Entry 9ERJ (electron microscopy, 2.90 A resolution); this record covers chains B and G of the 6 polymer chains in the assembly.

== Chain B ==
Protein: Na(+)-translocating ferredoxin:NAD(+) oxidoreductase complex subunit B
Organism: Acetobacterium woodii DSM 1030
Notes: EC 7.2.1.2
UniProtKB: H6LC27 (RNFB_ACEWD); residues 1-333 here = UniProt positions 1-333
Chain sequence (333 residues; row label = number of the first residue in the row):
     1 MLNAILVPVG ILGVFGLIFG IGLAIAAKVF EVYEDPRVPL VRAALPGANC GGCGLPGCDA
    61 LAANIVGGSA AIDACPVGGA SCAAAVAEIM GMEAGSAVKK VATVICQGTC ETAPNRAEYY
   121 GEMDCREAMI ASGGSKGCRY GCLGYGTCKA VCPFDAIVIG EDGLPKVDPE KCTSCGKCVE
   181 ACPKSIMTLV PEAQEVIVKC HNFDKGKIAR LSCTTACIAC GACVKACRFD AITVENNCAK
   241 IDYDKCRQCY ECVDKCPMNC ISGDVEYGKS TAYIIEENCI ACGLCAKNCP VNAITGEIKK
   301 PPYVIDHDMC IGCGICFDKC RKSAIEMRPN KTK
Bound ions: 4Fe-4S cluster Fe site 1: Cys53, Cys58, Cys75; 4Fe-4S cluster Fe site 2: Cys106, Cys138, Cys200, Cys213; 4Fe-4S cluster Fe site 3: Cys125, Cys142, Cys148, Cys182; 4Fe-4S cluster Fe site 4: Cys152, Cys172, Cys175, Cys178; 4Fe-4S cluster Fe site 5: Cys217, Cys220, Cys223, Cys256; 4Fe-4S cluster Fe site 6: Cys227, Cys246, Cys252; 4Fe-4S cluster Fe site 7: Cys279, Cys282, Cys285, Cys320; 4Fe-4S cluster Fe site 8: Cys289, Cys310, Cys313, Cys316
Small-molecule neighbours:
  - 4Fe-4S cluster (SF4), molecule 1: Leu45, Gly47, Ala48, Asn49, Cys50, Cys53, Leu55, Cys58, Cys75, Pro76, Val77, Gly78
  - 4Fe-4S cluster (SF4), molecule 2: Ala102, Cys152, Pro153, Phe154, Ala156, Ile157, Val167, Lys171, Cys172, Thr173, Cys175, Lys177, Cys178
  - 4Fe-4S cluster (SF4), molecule 3: Cys106, Gln107, Gly108, Ala113, Lys136, Cys138, Tyr140, Gly141, Lys199, Cys200, His201, Asn202, Cys213, Thr215, Ala216
  - 4Fe-4S cluster (SF4), molecule 4: Cys125, Cys142, Leu143, Gly144, Tyr145, Gly146, Thr147, Cys148, Pro165, Ala181, Cys182, Pro183, Lys184, Ile186, Met187
  - 4Fe-4S cluster (SF4), molecule 5: Val196, Cys227, Phe229, Ala231, Ile232, Ile241, Cys246, Arg247, Gln248, Cys249, Tyr250, Glu251, Cys252
  - 4Fe-4S cluster (SF4), molecule 6: Cys217, Ile218, Ala219, Cys220, Gly221, Ala222, Cys223, Val234, Ala239, Lys255, Cys256, Pro257, Cys260, Ile261
  - 4Fe-4S cluster (SF4), molecule 7: Ile274, Cys279, Cys282, Gly283, Leu284, Cys285, Tyr303, Cys320, Arg321, Ile325
  - 4Fe-4S cluster (SF4), molecule 8: Cys289, Val291, Ile294, Cys310, Gly312, Cys313, Gly314, Ile315, Cys316
Curated features (UniProtKB/Swiss-Prot):
  - region: Met1 to Ala27 (Hydrophobic)
  - binding site ([4Fe-4S] cluster): Cys50, Cys53, Cys58, Cys75, Cys138, Cys142, Cys148, Cys152, Cys172, Cys175, Cys178, Cys182, Cys217, Cys220, Cys223, Cys227, Cys246, Cys249, Cys252, Cys256 and 8 more in UniProt

== Chain G ==
Protein: Na(+)-translocating ferredoxin:NAD(+) oxidoreductase complex subunit G
Organism: Acetobacterium woodii DSM 1030
Notes: EC 7.2.1.2
UniProtKB: H6LC30 (RNFG_ACEWD); residues 1-207 here = UniProt positions 1-207
Chain sequence (207 residues; numbered 1 to 207; the number before each row is that of its first residue):
     1 METKEKVQID WKVVFKLGLI LFVISAVAAC ALALTNYVTA GTIEEMNVQT NTVARQEVLP
    61 KAADFEAVPA KDVEKIASEI GMEKPEELLE VYIGKSNGEV VGYTVKTGPT SGYAGEVQVL
   121 TGISADGVIT GITIIKSNET PGLGAKASGV WNDQFTGKSA KEELVVVKGT TKEGSNEIQA
   181 ITGSTITSKA VTSGVNMSIQ VYQNLSK
Covalently attached groups: flavin mononucleotide (FMN) linked to Thr185
Small-molecule neighbours: FMN (flavin mononucleotide): Tyr113, Glu139, Thr140, Leu143, Gly144, Lys168, Gly183, Ser184, Ile186, Thr187
Curated features (UniProtKB/Swiss-Prot):
  - modified residue: Thr185 (FMN phosphoryl threonine)
From the paper describing this entry:
  - mutagenesis - Y113A, T185A: abolished growth
  - mutagenesis - Y113A, T185A: abolished catalytic activity

== Chain B / chain G interface ==
Pairs across the interface - 13 pairs, chain B then chain G:
  Ala4(B) - Ala33(G)
  Ile5(B) - Leu34(G)  hydrophobic
  Pro8(B) - Ala29(G)
  Val9(B) - Ala26(G)
  Val9(B) - Ala29(G)  hydrophobic
  Leu12(B) - Ser25(G)
  Gly13(B) - Phe22(G)
  Gly16(B) - Leu21(G)
  Gly16(B) - Ser25(G)
  Ile21(B) - Val14(G)  hydrophobic
  Ala24(B) - Val14(G)  hydrophobic
  Ala24(B) - Leu17(G)  hydrophobic
  Lys28(B) - Asp10(G)
Other interface residues (no listed pair), chain B (12 interface residues in all): Leu17, Gly20
Other interface residues (no listed pair), chain G (13 interface residues in all): Lys6, Gly18, Cys30

== Overview ==
Chain B and chain G form an interface of 12 and 13 residues respectively. Bound to chain B: 8 copies of 4Fe-4S
cluster. Covalently linked flavin mononucleotide: at Thr185(G). From the paper: Y113A and T185A of chain G
abolish growth; Y113A and T185A of chain G abolish catalytic activity.
Chain B is Na(+)-translocating ferredoxin:NAD(+) oxidoreductase complex subunit B and chain G is
Na(+)-translocating ferredoxin:NAD(+) oxidoreductase complex subunit G, both from Acetobacterium woodii DSM
1030; the structure, Cryo-EM structure of sodium pumping Rnf complex from Acetobacterium woodii reduced with
low potential Ferredoxin, was determined by electron microscopy together with 9ERI, 9ERK and 9ERL from the
same study.
